Entry 6W7M (electron microscopy, 3.80 A resolution); this record covers chains A and N of the 20 polymer chains in the assembly.

# Chain A
Molecule: 16S rRNA
Source organism: Escherichia coli (strain K12)
Sequence (1542 nucleotides; row label = number of the first residue in the row):
     1 AAAUUGAAGA GUUUGAUCAU GGCUCAGAUU GAACGCUGGC GGCAGGCCUA ACACAUGCAA
    61 GUCGAACGGU AACAGGAAGA AGCUUGCUUC UUUGCUGACG AGUGGCGGAC GGGUGAGUAA
   121 UGUCUGGGAA ACUGCCUGAU GGAGGGGGAU AACUACUGGA AACGGUAGCU AAUACCGCAU
   181 AACGUCGCAA GACCAAAGAG GGGGACCUUC GGGCCUCUUG CCAUCGGAUG UGCCCAGAUG
   241 GGAUUAGCUA GUAGGUGGGG UAACGGCUCA CCUAGGCGAC GAUCCCUAGC UGGUCUGAGA
   301 GGAUGACCAG CCACACUGGA ACUGAGACAC GGUCCAGACU CCUACGGGAG GCAGCAGUGG
   361 GGAAUAUUGC ACAAUGGGCG CAAGCCUGAU GCAGCCAUGC CGCGUGUAUG AAGAAGGCCU
   421 UCGGGUUGUA AAGUACUUUC AGCGGGGAGG AAGGGAGUAA AGUUAAUACC UUUGCUCAUU
   481 GACGUUACCC GCAGAAGAAG CACCGGCUAA CUCCGUGCCA GCAGCCGCGG UAAUACGGAG
   541 GGUGCAAGCG UUAAUCGGAA UUACUGGGCG UAAAGCGCAC GCAGGCGGUU UGUUAAGUCA
   601 GAUGUGAAAU CCCCGGGCUC AACCUGGGAA CUGCAUCUGA UACUGGCAAG CUUGAGUCUC
   661 GUAGAGGGGG GUAGAAUUCC AGGUGUAGCG GUGAAAUGCG UAGAGAUCUG GAGGAAUACC
   721 GGUGGCGAAG GCGGCCCCCU GGACGAAGAC UGACGCUCAG GUGCGAAAGC GUGGGGAGCA
   781 AACAGGAUUA GAUACCCUGG UAGUCCACGC CGUAAACGAU GUCGACUUGG AGGUUGUGCC
   841 CUUGAGGCGU GGCUUCCGGA GCUAACGCGU UAAGUCGACC GCCUGGGGAG UACGGCCGCA
   901 AGGUUAAAAC UCAAAUGAAU UGACGGGGGC CCGCACAAGC GGUGGAGCAU GUGGUUUAAU
   961 UCGAUGCAAC GCGAAGAACC UUACCUGGUC UUGACAUCCA CGGAAGUUUU CAGAGAUGAG
  1021 AAUGUGCCUU CGGGAACCGU GAGACAGGUG CUGCAUGGCU GUCGUCAGCU CGUGUUGUGA
  1081 AAUGUUGGGU UAAGUCCCGC AACGAGCGCA ACCCUUAUCC UUUGUUGCCA GCGGUCCGGC
  1141 CGGGAACUCA AAGGAGACUG CCAGUGAUAA ACUGGAGGAA GGUGGGGAUG ACGUCAAGUC
  1201 AUCAUGGCCC UUACGACCAG GGCUACACAC GUGCUACAAU GGCGCAUACA AAGAGAAGCG
  1261 ACCUCGCGAG AGCAAGCGGA CCUCAUAAAG UGCGUCGUAG UCCGGAUUGG AGUCUGCAAC
  1321 UCGACUCCAU GAAGUCGGAA UCGCUAGUAA UCGUGGAUCA GAAUGCCACG GUGAAUACGU
  1381 UCCCGGGCCU UGUACACACC GCCCGUCACA CCAUGGGAGU GGGUUGCAAA AGAAGUAGGU
  1441 AGCUUAACCU UCGGGAGGGC GCUUACCACU UUGUGAUUCA UGACUGGGGU GAAGUCGUAA
  1501 CAAGGUAACC GUAGGGGAAC CUGCGGUUGG AUCACCUCCU UA
Disordered / not traced: 1391-1407, 1494-1503, 1540-1542

# Chain N
Protein: 30S ribosomal protein S14
Source organism: Escherichia coli (strain K12)
UniProt: P0AG59 (RS14_ECOLI); residues 0-100 here correspond to UniProt positions 1-101 (UniProt number = residue number + 1)
Amino-acid sequence (101 residues; numbered 0 to 100; the number before each row is that of its first residue; numbering starts at 0):
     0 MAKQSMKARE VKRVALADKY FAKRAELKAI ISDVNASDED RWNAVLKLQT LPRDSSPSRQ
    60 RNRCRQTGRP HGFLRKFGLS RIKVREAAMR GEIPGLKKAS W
Disordered / not traced: 0, 36-39

# Interface between chain A and chain N
Pairs across the interface - 61 pairs, chain A then chain N:
  G973(A) - Arg68(N)  hydrogen bond to the sugar
  G973(A) - Arg80(N)  sugar contact
  A974(A) - Arg68(N)  salt bridge to the phosphate
  A974(A) - His70(N)  phosphate contact
  A974(A) - Arg80(N)  salt bridge to the phosphate
  G976(A) - His70(N)  phosphate contact
  G976(A) - Gly71(N)  hydrogen bond to the phosphate
  A977(A) - Arg60(N)  salt bridge to the phosphate
  C979(A) - Ser57(N)  hydrogen bond to the base
  C979(A) - Arg58(N)  base contact
  C980(A) - Arg12(N)  hydrogen bond to the phosphate
  C980(A) - Ser57(N)  base contact
  C980(A) - Arg58(N)  hydrogen bond to the sugar
  C980(A) - Gln59(N)  base contact
  U981(A) - Arg8(N)  salt bridge to the phosphate
  U981(A) - Arg12(N)  salt bridge to the phosphate
  U981(A) - Arg60(N)  hydrogen bond to the sugar
  U981(A) - Arg62(N)  phosphate contact
  U982(A) - Met5(N)  phosphate contact
  U982(A) - Arg62(N)  salt bridge to the phosphate
  U982(A) - Pro69(N)  phosphate contact
  A983(A) - Lys2(N)  sugar contact
  A983(A) - Met5(N)  phosphate contact
  A994(A) - Ser4(N)  hydrogen bond to the base
  A994(A) - Ala7(N)  sugar contact
  C995(A) - Ala7(N)  sugar contact
  U1007(A) - Lys18(N)  phosphate contact
  U1008(A) - Arg23(N)  salt bridge to the phosphate
  G1048(A) - Ala1(N)  sugar contact
  G1048(A) - Lys2(N)  hydrogen bond to the phosphate
  G1048(A) - Gln3(N)  hydrogen bond to the phosphate
  U1049(A) - Ala1(N)  hydrogen bond to the phosphate
  U1049(A) - Lys2(N)  hydrogen bond to the sugar
  U1060(A) - Arg84(N)  salt bridge to the phosphate
  C1114(A) - Ser99(N)  hydrogen bond to the sugar
  G1187(A) - Ser99(N)  hydrogen bond to the sugar
  A1188(A) - Ser99(N)  hydrogen bond to the sugar
  U1202(A) - Thr66(N)  hydrogen bond to the sugar
  U1202(A) - Arg68(N)  hydrogen bond to the sugar
  U1202(A) - Ile81(N)  base contact
  U1202(A) - Lys82(N)  base contact
  C1203(A) - Ala1(N)  phosphate contact
  C1203(A) - Thr66(N)  sugar contact
  C1203(A) - Lys82(N)  hydrogen bond to the sugar
  C1217(A) - Arg8(N)  salt bridge to the phosphate
  A1219(A) - Arg52(N)  salt bridge to the phosphate
  G1316(A) - Ser55(N)  phosphate contact
  G1316(A) - Ser57(N)  sugar contact
  C1317(A) - Phe20(N)  phosphate contact
  C1317(A) - Gln48(N)  sugar contact
  C1317(A) - Arg52(N)  base contact
  C1317(A) - Ser55(N)  hydrogen bond to the phosphate
  C1317(A) - Pro56(N)  phosphate contact
  A1318(A) - Ser57(N)  base contact
  U1358(A) - Phe72(N)  sugar contact
  C1359(A) - Asn61(N)  phosphate contact
  C1359(A) - Arg74(N)  salt bridge to the phosphate
  A1360(A) - Ser57(N)  hydrogen bond to the base
  A1360(A) - Arg74(N)  salt bridge to the phosphate
  A1368(A) - Trp100(N)  hydrogen bond to the phosphate
  C1369(A) - Trp100(N)  hydrogen bond to the phosphate
Interface residues without a listed pair, chain A (38 interface residues in all): U1009, G1047, G1050, U1115, G1186, A1216, C1218

# Summary
Chain A and chain N form an interface of 38 and 34 residues respectively, with 21 hydrogen bonds and 12 salt
bridges. Among the polar pairs are C979(A)-Ser57(N), A994(A)-Ser4(N) and A1360(A)-Ser57(N).
Here chain A is 16S rRNA and chain N is 30S ribosomal protein S14, both from Escherichia coli (strain K12).
Entry 6W7M (30S-Inactive-high-Mg2+ + carbon layer) was determined by electron microscopy (same publication as
6W6K, 6W77, 6W7N and 6W7W).
